8T25 - chains A and B; structure by electron microscopy, 3.62 A resolution.

Chain A:
Protein: Angiotensin-converting enzyme
Organism: Neovison vison
UniProt: A0A7T0Q2W2 (A0A7T0Q2W2_NEOVI); the construct lacks a stretch of the UniProt sequence and is renumbered around it, so the offset changes along the chain: 1-516 = UniProt 1-516; 518-596 = UniProt 517-595; 597-739 = UniProt 597-739
Sequence (771 residues; each row starts with the number of its first residue; note: 1 number in that range is skipped by the numbering (no residue carries it; nothing is unmodelled there)):
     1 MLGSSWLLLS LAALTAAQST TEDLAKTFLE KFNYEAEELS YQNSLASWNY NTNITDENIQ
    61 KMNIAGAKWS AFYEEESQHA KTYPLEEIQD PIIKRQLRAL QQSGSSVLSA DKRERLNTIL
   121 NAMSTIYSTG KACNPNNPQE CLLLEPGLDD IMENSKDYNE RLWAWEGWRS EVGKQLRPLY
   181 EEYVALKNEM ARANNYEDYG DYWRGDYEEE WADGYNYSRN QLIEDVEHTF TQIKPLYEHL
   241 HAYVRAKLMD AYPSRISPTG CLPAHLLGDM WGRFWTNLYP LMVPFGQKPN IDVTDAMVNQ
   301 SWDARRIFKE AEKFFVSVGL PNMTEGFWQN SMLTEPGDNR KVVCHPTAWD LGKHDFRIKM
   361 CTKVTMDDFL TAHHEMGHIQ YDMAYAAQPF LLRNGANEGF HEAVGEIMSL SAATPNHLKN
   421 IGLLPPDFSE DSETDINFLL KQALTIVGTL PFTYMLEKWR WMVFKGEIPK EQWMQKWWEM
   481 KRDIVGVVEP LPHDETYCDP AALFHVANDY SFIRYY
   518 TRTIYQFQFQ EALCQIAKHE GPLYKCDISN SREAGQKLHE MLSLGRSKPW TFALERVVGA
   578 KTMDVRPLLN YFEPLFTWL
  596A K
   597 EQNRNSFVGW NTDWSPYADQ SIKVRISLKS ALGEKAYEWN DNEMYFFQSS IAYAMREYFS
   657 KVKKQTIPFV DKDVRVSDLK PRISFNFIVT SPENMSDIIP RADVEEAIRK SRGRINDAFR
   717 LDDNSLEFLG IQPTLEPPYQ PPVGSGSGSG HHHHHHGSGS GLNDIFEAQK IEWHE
Unresolved in the structure: 1-18, 596A, 615-771
Construct notes: expression tag (740-771)
Cystine bridges: Cys133-Cys141, Cys344-Cys361, Cys531-Cys543

Chain B:
Protein: Spike glycoprotein
Organism: Severe acute respiratory syndrome coronavirus 2
Notes: fragment: rbd
UniProt: P0DTC2 (SPIKE_SARS2); residue numbers follow UniProt; this construct covers 321-528
Sequence (208 residues; numbered 321 to 528; the number before each row is that of its first residue):
   321 QPTESIVRFP NITNLCPFGE VFNATRFASV YAWNRKRISN CVADYSVLYN SASFSTFKCY
   381 GVSPTKLNDL CFTNVYADSF VIRGDEVRQI APGQTGKIAD YNYKLPDDFT GCVIAWNSNN
   441 LDSKVGGNYN YLFRLFRKSN LKPFERDIST EIYQAGSTPC NGVEGFNCYF PLQSYGFQPT
   501 NGVGYQPYRV VVLSFELLHA PATVCGPK
Unresolved in the structure: 321-334, 369, 374
Construct notes: variant Phe453 (Tyr in P0DTC2)
Swiss-Prot annotation at these positions:
  - region: Arg403 to Asp405 (Integrin-binding motif), Asn448 to Leu452, Arg454 to Phe456 (Immunodominant HLA epitope recognized by the CD8+)
  - glycosylation: Thr323 (O-linked (GalNAc) threonine), Ser325 (O-linked (HexNAc...) serine), Asn331 (N-linked (GlcNAc...) (complex) asparagine), Asn343 (N-linked (GlcNAc...) (complex) asparagine)
  - natural variant: Gly339 (G339D: In strain: Omicron/BA.1, Omicron/BA.2 and 4 more; G339H: In strain: Omicron/BA.2.75, Omicron/XBB.1.5 and 1 more), Arg346 (R346K: In strain: Mu/B.1.621; R346T: In strain: Omicron/BQ.1.1, Omicron/XBB.1.5 and 1 more), Leu368 (L368I: In strain: Omicron/XBB.1.5, Omicron/EG.5.1), Ser371 (S371F: In strain: Omicron/BA.2, Omicron/BA.2.12.1 and 6 more; S371L: In strain: Omicron/BA.1), Ser373 (S373P: In strain: Omicron/BA.1, Omicron/BA.2 and 7 more), Ser375 (S375F: In strain: Omicron/BA.1, Omicron/BA.2 and 7 more), Thr376 (T376A: In strain: Omicron/BA.2, Omicron/BA.2.12.1 and 5 more), Asp405 (D405N: In strain: Omicron/BA.2, Omicron/BA.2.12.1 and 6 more), Arg408 (R408S: In strain: Omicron/BA.2, Omicron/BA.2.12.1 and 6 more), Lys417 (K417N: In strain: Beta/B.1.351, Omicron/BA.1 and 8 more; K417T: In strain: Gamma/P.1), Asn440 (N440K: In strain: Omicron/BA.1, Omicron/BA.2 and 7 more), Lys444 (K444T: In strain: Omicron/BQ.1.1), 16 further natural variant entries in UniProt
  - mutagenesis: Asn331 (N331Q: Reduced viral infectivity), Asn343 (N343Q: Reduced viral infectivity), Leu452 (L452R: Increased resistance to neutralizing antibodies. Decreases HLA binding to NF9 epitope. Increased binding affinity to human ACE2), Ala475 (A475V: Increased resistance to neutralizing antibodies), Val483 (V483A: Increased resistance to neutralizing antibodies), Glu484 (E484D: Increased replication in human TMEM106B overexpressing cells), Phe490 (F490L: Increased resistance to neutralizing antibodies and human covalescent sera neutralization), Gln493 (Q493N: Reduced host ACE2-binding affinity in vitro; Q493Y: Reduced host ACE2-binding affinity in vitro), Asn501 (N501T: Reduced host ACE2-binding affinity in vitro; N501Y: Increased binding affinity to human ACE2), His519 (H519P: Increased resistance to human covalescent sera neutralization)
Cystine bridges: Cys336-Cys361, Cys379-Cys432, Cys480-Cys488

How chain A and chain B interact:
Pairs across the interface (19):
  Thr27(A) - Phe456(B)
  Glu30(A) - Leu455(B)
  Lys31(A) - Gln493(B)
  Tyr34(A) - Arg403(B)
  Glu38(A) - Tyr495(B)
  Glu38(A) - Gly496(B)
  Glu38(A) - Gln498(B)  hydrogen bond
  Tyr41(A) - Gln498(B)
  Tyr41(A) - Thr500(B)  hydrogen bond
  Tyr41(A) - Asn501(B)
  His79(A) - Phe486(B)
  Lys353(A) - Gly496(B)
  Lys353(A) - Gln498(B)
  Lys353(A) - Asn501(B)
  Lys353(A) - Gly502(B)  hydrogen bond (backbone-backbone)
  His354(A) - Gly502(B)
  His354(A) - Gly504(B)
  Asp355(A) - Thr500(B)  hydrogen bond
  Arg393(A) - Tyr505(B)  hydrogen bond
Interface residues without a listed pair, chain A (17 interface residues in all): Leu24, Phe28, Glu37, Gln42, Tyr83, Arg357
Interface residues without a listed pair, chain B (20 interface residues in all): Gly446, Tyr449, Phe453, Ala475, Asn487, Tyr489, Phe490
From the paper, about this interface:
  - pairs named by the authors: Tyr34(A)-Arg403(B) (cation-pi contact), His79(A)-Phe486(B) (pi stacking), His354(A)-Tyr505(B) (pi stacking), Arg393(A)-Tyr505(B) (cation-pi contact)

Overview:
17 residues of chain A and 20 residues of chain B are in contact, with 5 hydrogen bonds. Polar contacts
include Glu38(A)-Gln498(B), Tyr41(A)-Thr500(B) and Asp355(A)-Thr500(B). The authors report cation-pi contacts
between Tyr34(A) and Arg403(B) and Arg393(A) and Tyr505(B); pi stacking between His79(A) and Phe486(B) and
His354(A) and Tyr505(B).
Here chain A is Angiotensin-converting enzyme (Neovison vison) and chain B is Spike glycoprotein (Severe acute
respiratory syndrome coronavirus 2). Entry 8T25 (Cryo-EM structure of the RBD-ACE2 interface of the SARS-CoV-2
trimeric spike protein bound to ACE2 receptor ...) was determined by electron microscopy together with 8T20,
8T21, 8T22, 8T23 and 8TAZ from the same study.
